Entry 2XH4 (X-ray diffraction, 1.70 A resolution); this record covers chains C and D.

# Chain C (and D)
Protein: Enolase 1
Source organism: Saccharomyces cerevisiae
Notes: EC 4.2.1.11; chain D of this document is another copy of the same molecule, construct and numbering; everything in this record applies to it too
Reference sequence: P00924 (ENO1_YEAST); residues 1-436 here correspond to UniProt positions 2-437 (UniProt number = residue number + 1)
Sequence (443 residues; row label = number of the first residue in the row):
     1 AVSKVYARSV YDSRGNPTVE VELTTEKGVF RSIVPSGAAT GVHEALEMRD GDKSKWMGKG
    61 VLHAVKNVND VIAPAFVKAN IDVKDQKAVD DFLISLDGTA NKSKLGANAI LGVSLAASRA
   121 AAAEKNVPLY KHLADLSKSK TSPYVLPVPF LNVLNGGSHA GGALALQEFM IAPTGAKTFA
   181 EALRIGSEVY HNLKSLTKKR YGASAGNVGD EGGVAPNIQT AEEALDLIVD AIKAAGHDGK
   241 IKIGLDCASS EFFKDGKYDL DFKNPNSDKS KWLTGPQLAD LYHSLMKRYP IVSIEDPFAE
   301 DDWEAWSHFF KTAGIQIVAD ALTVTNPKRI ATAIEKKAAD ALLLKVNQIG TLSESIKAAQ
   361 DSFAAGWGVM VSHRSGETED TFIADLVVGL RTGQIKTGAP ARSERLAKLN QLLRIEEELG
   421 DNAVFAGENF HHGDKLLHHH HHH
Disordered / not traced: 439-443 (chain D: 38-59, 265, 439-443)
Construct notes: expression tag (437-443); engineered mutation A39 (Ser40 in P00924), A321 (Asp322 in P00924); conflict I241 (Val242 in P00924)
Ion coordination: Mg2+: D246, E295, D320 (together with 2-phosphoglyceric acid)
Residues lining bound ligands: 2-phosphoglyceric acid (2PG): G37, A38, A39, T40, H159, Q167, E168, E211, D246, E295, D320, L343, K345, S372, H373, R374, S375, K396
Curated features (UniProtKB/Swiss-Prot):
  - active site: E211 (Proton donor), K345 (Proton acceptor)
  - binding site (substrate): H159, E168, E295, D320, S372 to S375, K396
  - binding site (Mg(2+)): D246, E295, D320
  - modified residue: S118 (Phosphoserine), S137 (Phosphoserine), S187 (Phosphoserine), T312 (Phosphothreonine), T323 (Phosphothreonine)
  - cross-link (Glycyl lysine isopeptide (Lys-Gly)): K59 (interchain with G-Cter in ubiquitin), K242 (interchain with G-Cter in ubiquitin), K357 (interchain with G-Cter in ubiquitin)

# How chain C and chain D interact
Residue-residue contacts (88):
  Y6(C) - E417(D)  hydrogen bond
  R8(C) - R414(D)
  R8(C) - E417(D)  salt bridge
  S9(C) - L413(D)
  V10(C) - N410(D)
  Y11(C) - L183(D)  hydrophobic
  Y11(C) - R184(D)  hydrogen bond (side chain-backbone)
  Y11(C) - S187(D)
  Y11(C) - L406(D)  hydrophobic
  Y11(C) - N410(D)  hydrogen bond (backbone-side chain)
  Y11(C) - L413(D)  hydrophobic
  D12(C) - L406(D)
  S13(C) - A401(D)
  S13(C) - R402(D)  hydrogen bond (backbone-backbone)
  S13(C) - S403(D)
  S13(C) - L406(D)
  R14(C) - H191(D)
  R14(C) - P400(D)
  G15(C) - S187(D)
  G15(C) - H191(D)  hydrogen bond (backbone-side chain)
  G15(C) - P400(D)  hydrogen bond (backbone-backbone)
  N16(C) - H191(D)  hydrogen bond
  E20(C) - R414(D)  salt bridge
  R31(C) - R414(D)
  S54(C) - R184(D)
  K55(C) - R184(D)
  K55(C) - E188(D)
  W56(C) - R184(D)
  W56(C) - S187(D)
  W56(C) - E188(D)  hydrogen bond (backbone-side chain)
  M57(C) - E188(D)
  M57(C) - N192(D)
  A160(C) - N207(D)
  G161(C) - A203(D)
  G161(C) - S204(D)
  G161(C) - N207(D)  hydrogen bond (backbone-side chain)
  G162(C) - A203(D)
  L183(C) - Y11(D)  hydrophobic
  R184(C) - Y11(D)
  S187(C) - Y11(D)
  S187(C) - G15(D)
  H191(C) - R14(D)  hydrogen bond (side chain-backbone)
  H191(C) - G15(D)
  H191(C) - N16(D)  hydrogen bond
  A203(C) - G161(D)
  A203(C) - G162(D)
  S204(C) - G161(D)
  S204(C) - S204(D)
  N207(C) - A160(D)
  N207(C) - G161(D)  hydrogen bond (side chain-backbone)
  N207(C) - V208(D)
  N207(C) - A215(D)
  V208(C) - N207(D)
  V208(C) - V208(D)  hydrogen bond (backbone-backbone)
  V208(C) - R402(D)
  A215(C) - N207(D)
  N217(C) - S204(D)
  E377(C) - S403(D)
  T378(C) - S403(D)
  E379(C) - A407(D)
  E379(C) - N410(D)  hydrogen bond
  E379(C) - R414(D)  salt bridge
  P400(C) - R14(D)
  P400(C) - G15(D)  hydrogen bond (backbone-backbone)
  A401(C) - S13(D)
  R402(C) - S13(D)  hydrogen bond (backbone-backbone)
  R402(C) - V208(D)
  R402(C) - R402(D)
  R402(C) - E404(D)
  S403(C) - S13(D)
  S403(C) - E377(D)
  S403(C) - T378(D)
  S403(C) - E404(D)  hydrogen bond (backbone-side chain)
  E404(C) - R402(D)
  E404(C) - S403(D)  hydrogen bond (side chain-backbone)
  L406(C) - Y11(D)  hydrophobic
  L406(C) - D12(D)
  A407(C) - E379(D)
  N410(C) - V10(D)
  N410(C) - Y11(D)  hydrogen bond (side chain-backbone)
  N410(C) - E379(D)  hydrogen bond
  L413(C) - S9(D)
  R414(C) - R8(D)
  R414(C) - E20(D)  salt bridge
  R414(C) - R31(D)
  R414(C) - E379(D)  salt bridge
  E417(C) - Y6(D)  hydrogen bond
  E417(C) - R8(D)  salt bridge
Interface residues without a listed pair, chain C (49 interface residues in all): E22, I33, Y190, K194, D210, Q411
Interface residues without a listed pair, chain D (49 interface residues in all): E22, I33, Y190, K194, K198, G209, D210, N217, Q411

# In short
The chain C/chain D interface involves 49 residues from each chain, with 21 hydrogen bonds and 6 salt bridges.
Polar contacts include R8(C)-E417(D), E20(C)-R414(D) and E379(C)-R414(D). Ligands of chain C:
2-phosphoglyceric acid.
Chain C and chain D are both Enolase 1 (Saccharomyces cerevisiae); the structure, Engineering the enolase
active site pocket: Crystal structure of the S39A D321A mutant of yeast enolase ..., was determined by X-ray
diffraction, deposited together with 2XGZ, 2XH0, 2XH2 and 2XH7.
